PDB entry 6MPF | X-ray diffraction, 3.33 A resolution | chains A and E of the 23 polymer chains in the assembly

[Chain A]
Molecule: 16S rRNA
Source organism: Thermus thermophilus HB8 (strain HB8 / ATCC 27634 / DSM 579)
Sequence (1508 nucleotides; each row starts with the number of its first residue; note: 4 numbers in that range are skipped by the numbering (no residue carries them; nothing is unmodelled there)):
     5 UGGAGAGUUU GAUCCUGGCU CAGGGUGAAC GCUGGCGGCG UGCCUAAGAC AUGCAAGUCG
    65 UGCGGGCCGC GGGGUUUUAC UCCGUGGUCA GCGGCGGACG GGUGAGUAAC GCGUGGGUGA
   125 CCUACCCGGA AGAGGGGGAC AACCCGGGGA AACUCGGGCU AAUCCCCCAU GUGGACCCGC
   185 CCCUUGGGGU GUGUCCAAAG GGCUUUGCCC GCUUCCGGAU GGGCCCGCGU CCCAUCAGCU
   245 AGUUGGUGGG GUAAUGGCCC ACCAAGGCGA CGACGGGUAG CCGGUCUGAG AGGAUGGCCG
   305 GCCACAGGGG CACUGAGACA CGGGCCCCAC UCCUACGGGA GGCAGCAGUU AGGAAUCUUC
   365 CGCAAUGGGC GCAAGCCUGA CGGAGCGACG CCGCUUGGAG GAAGAAGCCC UUCGGGGUGU
   425 AAACUCCUGA ACCCGGGACG AAACCCCCGA CGAGGGGACU GACGGUACCG GGGUAAUAGC
   485 GCCGGCCAAC UCCGUGCCAG CAGCCGCGGU AAUACGGAGG GCGCGAGCGU UACCCGGAUU
   545 CACUGGGCGU AAAGGGCGUG UAGGCGGCCU GGGGCGUCCC AUGUGAAAGA CCACGGCUCA
   605 ACCGUGGGGG AGCGUGGGAU ACGCUCAGGC UAGACGGUGG GAGAGGGUGG UGGAAUUCCC
   665 GGAGUAGCGG UGAAAUGCGC AGAUACCGGG AGGAACGCCG AUGGCGAAGG CAGCCACCUG
   725 GUCCACCCGU GACGCUGAGG CGCGAAAGCG UGGGGAGCAA ACCGGAUUAG AUACCCGGGU
   785 AGUCCACGCC CUAAACGAUG CGCGCUAGGU CUCUGGGUCU CCUGGGGGCC GAAGCUAACG
   845 CGUUAAGCGC GCCGCCUGGG GAGUACGGCC GCAAGGCUGA AACUCAAAGG AAUUGACGGG
   905 GGCCCGCACA AGCGGUGGAG CAUGUGGUUU AAUUCGAAGC AACGCGAAGA ACCUUACCAG
   965 GCCUUGACAU GCUAGGGAAC CCGGGUGAAA GCCUGGGGUG CCCCGCGAGG GGAGCCCUAG
  1025 CACAGGUGCU GCAUGGCCGU CGUCAGCUCG UGCCGUGAGG UGUUGGGUUA AGUCCCGCAA
  1085 CGAGCGCAAC CCCCGCCGUU AGUUGCCAGC GGUUCGGCCG GGCACUCUAA CGGGACUGCC
  1145 CGCGAAAGCG GGAGGAAGGA GGGGACGACG UCUGGUCAGC AUGGCCCUUA CGGCCUGGGC
  1205 GACACACGUG CUACAAUGCC CACUACAAAG CGAUGCCACC CGGCAACGGG GAGCUAAUCG
  1265 CAAAAAGGUG GGCCCAGUUC GGAUUGGGGU CUGCAACCCG ACCCCAUGAA GCCGGAAUCG
  1325 CUAGUAAUCG CGGAUCAGCC AUGCCGCGGU GAAUACGUUC CCGGGCCUUG UACACACCGC
  1385 CCGUCACGCC AUGGGAGCGG GCUCUACCCG AAGUCGCCGG GAGCCUACGG GCAGGCGCCG
  1445 AGGGUAGGGC CCGUGACUGG GGCGAAGUCG UAACAAGGUA GCUGUACCGG AAGGUGCGGC
  1505 UGGAUCA
  1516 C
Metal / ion sites: Mg2+ site 1 near G21 (its only coordinating residue here); Mg2+ site 2 near A53 (its only coordinating residue here); Mg2+ site 3: U62, G98; Mg2+ site 4: G69, G70; Mg2+ site 5: A109, G110, G284; Mg2+ site 6: G117, U118, G231; Mg2+ site 7 near C169 (its only coordinating residue here); Mg2+ site 8 near A201 (its only coordinating residue here); Mg2+ site 9: G294, G541; Mg2+ site 10 near A310 (its only coordinating residue here); Mg2+ site 11 near G319 (its only coordinating residue here); Mg2+ site 12 near C323 (its only coordinating residue here); 48 more Mg2+ sites not listed
Ligand contacts: paromomycin (PAR): G1387, U1388, C1389, A1390, C1391, G1466, C1467, G1468, A1469, A1470, G1471, U1472, C1473

[Chain E]
Protein: 30S ribosomal protein S5
Source organism: Thermus thermophilus (strain HB8 / ATCC 27634 / DSM 579)
UniProtKB: Q5SHQ5 (RS5_THET8); residues 5-154 here = UniProt positions 5-154
Chain sequence (150 residues; row label = number of the first residue in the row):
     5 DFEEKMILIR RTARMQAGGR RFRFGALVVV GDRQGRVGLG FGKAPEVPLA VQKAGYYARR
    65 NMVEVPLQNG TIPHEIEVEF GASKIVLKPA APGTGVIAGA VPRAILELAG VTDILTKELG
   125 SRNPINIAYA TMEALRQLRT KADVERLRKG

[Chain A / chain E interface]
Pairs across the interface (75; chain A residue first):
  U5(A) with Ala95(E), base contact
  G6(A) with Ala94(E), base contact; Ala95(E), hydrogen bond to the base; Thr98(E), hydrogen bond to the base; Leu119(E), base contact
  G7(A) with Lys92(E), hydrogen bond to the base; Thr120(E), hydrogen bond to the sugar; Lys121(E), base contact
  A8(A) with Ile101(E), phosphate contact; Ala102(E), sugar contact; Gly103(E), hydrogen bond to the sugar; Arg107(E), base contact; Thr120(E), sugar contact
  G9(A) with Gly103(E), phosphate contact; Thr120(E), phosphate contact; Lys121(E), salt bridge to the phosphate; Glu122(E), hydrogen bond to the phosphate; Arg126(E), base contact
  A10(A) with Arg126(E), salt bridge to the phosphate
  G15(A) with Ala17(E), hydrogen bond to the base; Met19(E), sugar contact; Arg24(E), hydrogen bond to the sugar
  A16(A) with Thr16(E), sugar contact; Ala17(E), hydrogen bond to the sugar
  U17(A) with Arg14(E), phosphate contact
  C18(A) with Arg14(E), salt bridge to the phosphate; Asn127(E), hydrogen bond to the phosphate; Asn130(E), phosphate contact
  C19(A) with Ala86(E), phosphate contact; Ser125(E), hydrogen bond to the phosphate; Asn127(E), hydrogen bond to the phosphate; Asn130(E), hydrogen bond to the phosphate
  U20(A) with Ser125(E), phosphate contact
  A542(A) with Lys121(E), salt bridge to the phosphate; Arg126(E), salt bridge to the phosphate
  U543(A) with Leu123(E), base contact
  A841(A) with Gly85(E), phosphate contact
  U898(A) with Arg18(E), sugar contact; Met19(E), hydrogen bond to the sugar
  G899(A) with Met19(E), sugar contact; Gln20(E), hydrogen bond to the sugar; Ala21(E), phosphate contact
  A900(A) with Ala21(E), phosphate contact
  C1051(A) with Gln20(E), sugar contact; Arg25(E), hydrogen bond to the phosphate
  U1052(A) with Arg18(E), salt bridge to the phosphate; Gln20(E), phosphate contact; Arg25(E), salt bridge to the phosphate
  C1053(A) with Arg27(E), salt bridge to the phosphate; Pro49(E), phosphate contact
  G1054(A) with Pro49(E), phosphate contact
  U1055(A) with Lys57(E), salt bridge to the phosphate
  G1056(A) with Tyr60(E), phosphate contact; Tyr61(E), hydrogen bond to the phosphate
  U1060(A) with Asn130(E), hydrogen bond to the sugar
  G1061(A) with Arg14(E), hydrogen bond to the phosphate; Tyr133(E), phosphate contact
  A1062(A) with Arg14(E), salt bridge to the phosphate; Thr16(E), hydrogen bond to the phosphate; Ala17(E), sugar contact; Lys47(E), salt bridge to the phosphate
  G1063(A) with Thr16(E), hydrogen bond to the phosphate; Ala17(E), phosphate contact; Arg18(E), sugar contact; Arg27(E), phosphate contact; Lys47(E), salt bridge to the phosphate
  C1173(A) with Arg25(E), hydrogen bond to the base
  G1174(A) with Gly22(E), hydrogen bond to the sugar; Arg25(E), sugar contact
  U1175(A) with Gly22(E), sugar contact
  A1378(A) with Met19(E), base contact
  C1379(A) with Arg24(E), salt bridge to the phosphate
  A1380(A) with Gln20(E), hydrogen bond to the base; Gly22(E), base contact; Gly23(E), base contact
Also at the interface, not in a pair above, chain A (38 interface residues in all): G541, U840, G1059, G1064
Also at the interface, not in a pair above, chain E (46 interface residues in all): Arg15, Phe45, Ala48, Leu53, Glu83, Phe84, Ser87, Val90, Ile129

[Summary]
The interface between chain A and chain E involves 38 residues on one side and 46 on the other; the contacts
include 24 hydrogen bonds and 13 salt bridges. Polar pairs include G6(A)-Ala95(E), G6(A)-Thr98(E) and
G7(A)-Lys92(E). Chain A binds paromomycin.
Chain A is 16S rRNA (Thermus thermophilus HB8 (strain HB8 / ATCC 27634 / DSM 579)) and chain E is 30S
ribosomal protein S5 (Thermus thermophilus (strain HB8 / ATCC 27634 / DSM 579)); the structure, Structure of
the Thermus thermophilus 30S ribosomal subunit complexed with a 2-thiocytidine (s2C32) and inosine (I34) ...,
was determined by X-ray diffraction (same publication as 6DTI, 6MKN and 6MPI).
